1GU8 - chain A; structure by X-ray diffraction, 2.27 A resolution.

Chain A:
Protein: Sensory rhodopsin II
From: Natronomonas pharaonis
UniProt: P42196 (BACT_NATPH); residues 1-239 here = UniProt positions 1-239
Amino-acid sequence (239 residues; numbered 1 to 239; the number before each row is that of its first residue):
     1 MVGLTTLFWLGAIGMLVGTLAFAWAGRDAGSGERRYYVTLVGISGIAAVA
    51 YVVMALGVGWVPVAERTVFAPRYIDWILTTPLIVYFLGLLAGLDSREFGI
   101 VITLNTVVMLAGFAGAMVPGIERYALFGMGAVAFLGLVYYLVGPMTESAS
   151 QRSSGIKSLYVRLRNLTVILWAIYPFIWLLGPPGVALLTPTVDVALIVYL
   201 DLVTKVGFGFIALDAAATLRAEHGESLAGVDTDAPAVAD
Unresolved in the structure: 1, 220-239
Small-molecule neighbours: retinal (RET): W76, T79, T80, I83, V108, M109, G112, F127, G130, A131, F134, W171, Y174, P175, W178, D201, T204, K205
Curated features (UniProtKB/Swiss-Prot):
  - modified residue: K205 (N6-(retinylidene)lysine)

Overview:
Chain A binds retinal.
Chain A is Sensory rhodopsin II (Natronomonas pharaonis); the structure, Sensory rhodopsin II, was determined
by X-ray diffraction, deposited together with 1GUE.
